7TYX - chains A and N of the 7 polymer chains in the assembly; structure by electron microscopy, 2.55 A resolution.

Chain A:
Protein: Guanine nucleotide-binding protein G(s) subunit alpha isoforms short
From: Homo sapiens
UniProtKB: P63092 (GNAS2_HUMAN); residues 1-394 here = UniProt positions 1-394
Sequence (394 residues; numbered 1 to 394; the number before each row is that of its first residue):
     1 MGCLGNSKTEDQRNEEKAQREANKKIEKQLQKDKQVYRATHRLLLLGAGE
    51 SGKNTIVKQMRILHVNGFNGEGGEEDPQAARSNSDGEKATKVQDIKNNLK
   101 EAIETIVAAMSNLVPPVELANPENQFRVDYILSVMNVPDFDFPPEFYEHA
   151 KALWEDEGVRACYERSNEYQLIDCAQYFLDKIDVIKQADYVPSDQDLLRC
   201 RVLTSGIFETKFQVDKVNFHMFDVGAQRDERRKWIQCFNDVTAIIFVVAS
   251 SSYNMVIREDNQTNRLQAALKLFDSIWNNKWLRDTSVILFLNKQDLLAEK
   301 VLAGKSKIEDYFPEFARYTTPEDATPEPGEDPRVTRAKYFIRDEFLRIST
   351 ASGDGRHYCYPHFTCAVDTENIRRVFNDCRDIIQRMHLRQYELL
Unresolved in the structure: 1-10, 61-203, 255-262
Differences from the reference sequence: conflict Asn-54 (Ser in P63092), Ala-226 (Gly in P63092), Ala-268 (Glu in P63092), Lys-271 (Asn in P63092), Asp-274 (Lys in P63092), Lys-280 (Arg in P63092), Asp-284 (Thr in P63092), Thr-285 (Ile in P63092)

Chain N:
Protein: nanobody 35
From: Lama glama
Notes: antibody fragment or engineered binder
Sequence (138 residues; each row starts with the number of its first residue):
     1 QVQLQESGGGLVQPGGSLRLSCAASGFTFSNYKMNWVRQAPGKGLEWVSD
    51 ISQSGASISYTGSVKGRFTISRDNAKNTLYLQMNSLKPEDTAVYYCARCP
   101 APFTRDCFDVTSTTYAYRGQGTQVTVSSHHHHHHEPEA
Unresolved in the structure: 129-138
Cystine bridges: Cys-22/Cys-96, Cys-99/Cys-107

Chain A / chain N interface:
Contacting residue pairs (32):
  Arg-228(A) / Thr-114(N)
  Asp-229(A) / Asp-109(N)
  Asp-229(A) / Ser-112(N)
  Asp-229(A) / Thr-113(N)  hydrogen bond (side chain-backbone)
  Glu-230(A) / Asp-109(N)
  Glu-230(A) / Ser-112(N)
  Glu-230(A) / Thr-114(N)
  Glu-230(A) / Tyr-115(N)
  Arg-231(A) / Asp-109(N)  hydrogen bond (backbone-side chain)
  Arg-232(A) / Pro-100(N)
  Arg-232(A) / Phe-108(N)
  Arg-232(A) / Asp-109(N)  salt bridge
  Arg-232(A) / Tyr-115(N)
  Thr-263(A) / Glu-46(N)
  Gln-267(A) / Trp-47(N)
  Gln-267(A) / Thr-61(N)
  Lys-271(A) / Trp-47(N)
  Lys-271(A) / Asp-50(N)  salt bridge
  Leu-272(A) / Phe-108(N)  hydrophobic
  Ser-275(A) / Asp-106(N)
  Ser-275(A) / Cys-107(N)  hydrogen bond (side chain-backbone)
  Ser-275(A) / Phe-108(N)
  Asn-278(A) / Arg-105(N)
  Asn-278(A) / Asp-106(N)
  Asn-279(A) / Asp-106(N)
  Asn-279(A) / Phe-108(N)
  Arg-283(A) / Arg-105(N)
  Tyr-311(A) / Gly-62(N)
  Pro-313(A) / Gly-62(N)
  Glu-314(A) / Lys-65(N)  salt bridge
  Ser-352(A) / Arg-105(N)
  Arg-356(A) / Arg-105(N)
Other interface residues (no listed pair), chain A (24 interface residues in all): Ile-235, Asn-264, Ile-276, Trp-277, Lys-280, Asp-310
Other interface residues (no listed pair), chain N (19 interface residues in all): Lys-43, Ser-63, Tyr-117

Summary:
Chain A and chain N form an interface of 24 and 19 residues respectively, with 3 hydrogen bonds and 3 salt
bridges. Polar pairs include Arg-232(A)/Asp-109(N), Lys-271(A)/Asp-50(N) and Glu-314(A)/Lys-65(N).
Chain A is Guanine nucleotide-binding protein G(s) subunit alpha isoforms short (Homo sapiens) and chain N is
nanobody 35 (Lama glama); the structure, Human Amylin2 Receptor in complex with Gs and rat amylin peptide, was
determined by electron microscopy together with 7TYF, 7TYH, 7TYI, 7TYL, 7TYN, 7TYO and 3 further entries from
the same study.
